6RT7 - chains A and C; structure by X-ray diffraction, 1.73 A resolution.

== Chain A ==
Molecule: 4-nt RNA strand
Sequence (4 nucleotides; each row starts with the number of its first residue; numbering starts at 0):
     0 GACU
Disordered / not traced: 0, 3
Modified / non-standard residues: 6MZ (N6-methyladenosine-5'-monophosphate) at position 1

== Chain C ==
Molecule: YTH domain-containing protein 1
Organism: Homo sapiens
UniProtKB: Q96MU7 (YTDC1_HUMAN); residue numbers follow UniProt; this construct covers 345-509
Sequence (166 residues; row label = number of the first residue in the row):
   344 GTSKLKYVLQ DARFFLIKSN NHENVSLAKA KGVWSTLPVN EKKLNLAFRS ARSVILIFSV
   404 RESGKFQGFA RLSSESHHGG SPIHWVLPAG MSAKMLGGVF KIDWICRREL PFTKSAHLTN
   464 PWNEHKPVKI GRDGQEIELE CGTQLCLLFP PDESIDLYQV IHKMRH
Disordered / not traced: 508-509
Differences from the reference sequence: expression tag (344)
UniProt features mapped onto this chain:
  - binding site (RNA): Lys361 to Asn363, Trp377, Ser378, Trp428, Asp476
  - modified residue (Phosphoserine): Ser424, Ser435
  - mutagenesis: Lys361 (K361L: Does not affect ability to influence alternative splice site selection), Ser362 (S362A: Does not affect ability to influence alternative splice site selection), Asn367 (N367D: Abolished binding to N6-methyladenosine (m6A)-containing RNAs), Trp377 (W377A: Abolishes binding to N6-methyladenosine (m6A)-containing RNAs. Abolishes binding to m6A-containing mRNAs; when associated with A-428 ...), Leu380 (L380T: Reduced binding to N6-methyladenosine (m6A)-containing RNAs), Leu387 (L387E: Does not affect ability to influence alternative splice site selection), Leu399 (L399E: Does not affect ability to influence alternative splice site selection), Phe401 (F401D: Does not affect ability to influence alternative splice site selection), Ser402 (S402A: Does not affect ability to influence alternative splice site selection), Phe409 (F409D: Abolishes RNA-binding and ability to influence alternative splice site selection), Gly411 (G411I: Abolishes RNA-binding and ability to influence alternative splice site selection), Trp428 (W428A: Abolishes binding to N6-methyladenosine (m6A)-containing RNAs. Abolishes binding to m6A-containing mRNAs; when associated with A-377 ...), 5 further mutagenesis entries in UniProt
From the paper describing this entry:
  - binding site for the 4-nt RNA strand: Lys361, Asn367, Trp377, Arg404, Trp428, Lys472, Arg475

== Interface between chain A and chain C ==
Contacting residue pairs - 12 pairs, chain A then chain C:
  6MZ_1(A) - Lys361(C)  hydrogen bond to the sugar
  6MZ_1(A) - Ser362(C)  base contact
  6MZ_1(A) - Asn363(C)  hydrogen bond to the sugar
  6MZ_1(A) - Asn367(C)  hydrogen bond to the base
  6MZ_1(A) - Trp377(C)  base contact
  6MZ_1(A) - Ser378(C)  hydrogen bond to the base
  6MZ_1(A) - Trp428(C)  base contact
  6MZ_1(A) - Met434(C)  sugar contact
  6MZ_1(A) - Leu439(C)  base contact
  6MZ_1(A) - Asp476(C)  base contact
  C2(A) - Arg475(C)  salt bridge to the phosphate
  C2(A) - Asp476(C)  hydrogen bond to the phosphate
Also at the interface, not in a pair above, chain C (15 interface residues in all): Asn364, Thr379, Leu380, Pro431

== Overview ==
2 residues of chain A and 15 residues of chain C are in contact, with 5 hydrogen bonds and 1 salt bridge.
Polar pairs include 6MZ_1(A)-Asn367(C), 6MZ_1(A)-Ser378(C) and 6MZ_1(A)-Lys361(C). From the paper: a binding
site for the 4-nt RNA strand at Lys361(C), Asn367(C) and Trp377(C) among others.
Chain A is a 4-nt RNA strand and chain C is YTH domain-containing protein 1 (Homo sapiens); the structure, The
YTH domain of YTHDC1 protein in complex with Gm6ACU oligonucleotide, was determined by X-ray diffraction
together with 6RT4, 6RT5 and 6RT6 from the same study.
